PDB entry 1JNZ | X-ray diffraction, 2.50 A resolution | chains C and D of the 4 polymer chains in the assembly

# Chain C
Molecule: adenylylsulfate reductase
From: Archaeoglobus fulgidus DSM 4304
Notes: EC 1.8.99.2; fragment: a subunit
Amino-acid sequence (643 residues; numbered 2001 to 2643; the number before each row is that of its first residue):
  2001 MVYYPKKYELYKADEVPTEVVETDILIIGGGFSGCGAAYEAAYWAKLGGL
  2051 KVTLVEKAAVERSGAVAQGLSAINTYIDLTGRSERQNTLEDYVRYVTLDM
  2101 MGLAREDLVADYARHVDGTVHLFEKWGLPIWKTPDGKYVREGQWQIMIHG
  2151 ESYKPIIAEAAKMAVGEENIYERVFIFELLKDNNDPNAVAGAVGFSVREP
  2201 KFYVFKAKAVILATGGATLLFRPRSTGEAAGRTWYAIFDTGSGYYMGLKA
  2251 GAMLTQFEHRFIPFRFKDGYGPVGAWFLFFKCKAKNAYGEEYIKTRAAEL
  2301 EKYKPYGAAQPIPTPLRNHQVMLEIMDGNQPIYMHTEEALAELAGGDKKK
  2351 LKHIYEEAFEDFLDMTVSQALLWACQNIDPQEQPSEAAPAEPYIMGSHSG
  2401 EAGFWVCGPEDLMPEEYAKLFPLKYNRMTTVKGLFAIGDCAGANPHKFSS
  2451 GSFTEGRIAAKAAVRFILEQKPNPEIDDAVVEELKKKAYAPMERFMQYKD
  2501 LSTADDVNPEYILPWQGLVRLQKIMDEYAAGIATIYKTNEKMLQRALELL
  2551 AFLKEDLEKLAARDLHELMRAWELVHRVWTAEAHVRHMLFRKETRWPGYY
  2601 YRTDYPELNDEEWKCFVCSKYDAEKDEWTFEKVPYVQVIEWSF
Not modelled in the structure: 2001
Construct notes: conflict Asn2183 (Lys183 in 2648886)
Small-molecule neighbours: FAD / sulfite ion: Ile2028, Gly2029, Gly2030, Gly2031, Phe2032, Ser2033, Gly2034, Val2055, Glu2056, Lys2057, Ser2063, Gly2064, Ala2065, Val2066, Leu2070, Ser2071, Ala2072, Ile2073, Asn2074, Val2174, Phe2175, Ile2176, Ala2213, Thr2214, Gly2215, Trp2234, Tyr2235, Ala2236, Phe2238, Asp2239, Ser2242, Met2246, Arg2265, Pro2272, Met2365, Thr2366, Ser2397, His2398, Gly2438, Asp2439, Phe2448, Ser2449, Ser2450, Ser2452, His2576

# Chain D
Molecule: adenylylsulfate reductase
From: Archaeoglobus fulgidus DSM 4304
Notes: EC 1.8.99.2; fragment: b subunit
Amino-acid sequence (150 residues; row label = number of the first residue in the row):
  2701 MPSFVNPEKCDGCKALERTACEYICPNDLMTLDKEKMKAYNREPDMCWEC
  2751 YSCVKMCPQGAIDVRGYVDYSPLGGACVPMRGTSDIMWTVKYRNGKVLRF
  2801 KFAIRTTPWGSIQPFEGFPEPTEEALKSELLAGEPEIIGTSEFPQVKKKA
Not modelled in the structure: 2701
Metal / ion sites: 4Fe-4S cluster Fe site 1: Cys2710, Cys2713, Cys2721, Cys2757; 4Fe-4S cluster Fe site 2: Cys2725, Cys2747, Cys2750, Cys2753
Small-molecule neighbours:
  - 4Fe-4S cluster (SF4), molecule 1: Ser2703, Cys2725, Pro2726, Leu2729, Met2730, Asn2741, Cys2747, Trp2748, Glu2749, Cys2750, Tyr2751, Ser2752, Cys2753
  - 4Fe-4S cluster (SF4), molecule 2: Val2705, Cys2710, Asp2711, Gly2712, Cys2713, Thr2719, Ala2720, Cys2721, Leu2732, Ala2739, Cys2757, Pro2758, Gln2759, Ala2761, Ile2762

# How chain C and chain D interact
Contacting residue pairs (210):
  Val2002(C) - Asp2745(D)  hydrogen bond (backbone-side chain)
  Tyr2003(C) - Arg2742(D)  hydrogen bond
  Tyr2003(C) - Glu2743(D)
  Lys2006(C) - Asp2733(D)
  Lys2006(C) - Tyr2740(D)
  Lys2007(C) - Lys2734(D)
  Tyr2039(C) - Pro2814(D)  hydrogen bond (side chain-backbone)
  Tyr2039(C) - Phe2815(D)
  Tyr2039(C) - Phe2818(D)
  Glu2040(C) - Leu2831(D)
  Glu2040(C) - Ala2832(D)  hydrogen bond (side chain-backbone)
  Tyr2043(C) - Phe2815(D)
  Tyr2043(C) - Pro2819(D)  hydrogen bond (side chain-backbone)
  Tyr2043(C) - Glu2820(D)
  Tyr2043(C) - Pro2821(D)
  Tyr2043(C) - Ala2832(D)  hydrophobic
  Trp2044(C) - Pro2821(D)  hydrophobic
  Trp2044(C) - Ala2825(D)  hydrophobic
  Trp2044(C) - Leu2826(D)
  Trp2044(C) - Leu2830(D)
  Lys2046(C) - Glu2820(D)  salt bridge
  Lys2046(C) - Pro2821(D)
  Leu2047(C) - Pro2821(D)
  Leu2047(C) - Thr2822(D)
  Leu2047(C) - Glu2823(D)
  Leu2047(C) - Leu2826(D)  hydrophobic
  Ala2058(C) - Pro2726(D)
  Ala2059(C) - Tyr2723(D)
  Glu2061(C) - Tyr2723(D)  hydrogen bond
  Glu2061(C) - Ile2724(D)
  Glu2061(C) - Met2756(D)
  Arg2062(C) - Ile2724(D)
  Arg2062(C) - Pro2726(D)
  Arg2062(C) - Ser2752(D)
  Arg2062(C) - Lys2755(D)
  Arg2062(C) - Arg2781(D)
  Ala2065(C) - Trp2748(D)
  Ala2067(C) - Pro2726(D)  hydrophobic
  Ala2067(C) - Ser2752(D)
  Gln2068(C) - Trp2748(D)
  Gln2068(C) - Glu2749(D)
  Gln2068(C) - Cys2750(D)
  Gln2068(C) - Lys2755(D)
  Leu2079(C) - Pro2844(D)  hydrophobic
  Thr2080(C) - Gly2839(D)
  Thr2080(C) - Thr2840(D)
  Leu2089(C) - Gln2845(D)
  Leu2089(C) - Val2846(D)  hydrophobic
  Glu2090(C) - Val2846(D)
  Glu2090(C) - Lys2847(D)  hydrogen bond (side chain-backbone)
  Arg2114(C) - Glu2829(D)  salt bridge
  Arg2114(C) - Ile2838(D)
  Arg2114(C) - Phe2843(D)
  Arg2114(C) - Pro2844(D)
  His2115(C) - Glu2829(D)  hydrogen bond (side chain-backbone)
  His2115(C) - Leu2831(D)
  His2115(C) - Glu2834(D)  salt bridge
  His2115(C) - Phe2843(D)
  Gly2118(C) - Ile2837(D)
  Gly2118(C) - Ile2838(D)
  His2121(C) - Ile2837(D)  hydrogen bond (side chain-backbone)
  His2121(C) - Ile2838(D)
  Leu2122(C) - Phe2818(D)  hydrophobic
  Lys2125(C) - Glu2816(D)  salt bridge
  Trp2126(C) - Arg2805(D)  hydrogen bond (backbone-side chain)
  Trp2126(C) - Thr2807(D)  hydrogen bond (backbone-side chain)
  Trp2126(C) - Ile2812(D)  hydrophobic
  Gly2127(C) - Arg2805(D)
  Gly2127(C) - Thr2806(D)  hydrogen bond (backbone-backbone)
  Gly2127(C) - Thr2807(D)
  Pro2129(C) - Ile2804(D)
  Pro2129(C) - Arg2805(D)
  Pro2129(C) - Thr2806(D)
  His2149(C) - Ala2803(D)
  Glu2151(C) - Lys2755(D)  salt bridge
  Glu2151(C) - Arg2781(D)  salt bridge
  Glu2151(C) - Ile2786(D)
  Glu2151(C) - Ile2804(D)
  Ser2152(C) - Arg2781(D)  hydrogen bond
  Ser2152(C) - Ile2804(D)
  Ser2152(C) - Trp2809(D)
  Pro2155(C) - Trp2809(D)  hydrophobic
  Ile2156(C) - Ile2804(D)
  Ile2156(C) - Ile2812(D)
  Glu2159(C) - Arg2805(D)  salt bridge
  Glu2159(C) - Trp2809(D)
  Glu2159(C) - Gly2810(D)  hydrogen bond (side chain-backbone)
  Glu2159(C) - Ser2811(D)  hydrogen bond (side chain-backbone)
  Glu2159(C) - Ile2812(D)  hydrogen bond (side chain-backbone)
  Ala2160(C) - Ile2812(D)
  Met2163(C) - Ile2812(D)
  Met2163(C) - Pro2814(D)
  Ala2164(C) - Phe2815(D)  hydrophobic
  Arg2173(C) - Glu2722(D)  hydrogen bond (side chain-backbone)
  Arg2173(C) - Tyr2723(D)  hydrogen bond (side chain-backbone)
  Arg2173(C) - Ile2724(D)
  Arg2173(C) - Cys2725(D)  hydrogen bond (side chain-backbone)
  Arg2173(C) - Asp2728(D)  salt bridge
  Arg2198(C) - Glu2722(D)  salt bridge
  Arg2198(C) - Asp2728(D)  salt bridge
  Ser2225(C) - Asp2769(D)
  Thr2226(C) - Asp2769(D)
  Gly2227(C) - Asp2745(D)
  Gly2227(C) - Asp2769(D)  hydrogen bond (backbone-side chain)
  Glu2228(C) - Pro2702(D)
  Glu2228(C) - Asp2745(D)
  Glu2228(C) - Arg2765(D)  salt bridge
  Glu2228(C) - Tyr2767(D)
  Glu2228(C) - Val2768(D)  hydrogen bond (side chain-backbone)
  Glu2228(C) - Asp2769(D)  hydrogen bond (backbone-side chain)
  Ala2229(C) - Tyr2767(D)  hydrophobic
  Ala2229(C) - Asp2769(D)  hydrogen bond (backbone-side chain)
  Ala2229(C) - Tyr2770(D)  hydrophobic
  Ala2230(C) - Asp2745(D)
  Gly2231(C) - Asp2745(D)  hydrogen bond (backbone-backbone)
  Gly2231(C) - Cys2747(D)
  Gly2231(C) - Trp2748(D)
  Gly2231(C) - Tyr2767(D)
  Arg2232(C) - Trp2748(D)  hydrogen bond (side chain-backbone)
  Arg2232(C) - Tyr2767(D)  hydrogen bond
  Arg2232(C) - Tyr2770(D)
  Thr2233(C) - Trp2748(D)  hydrogen bond (backbone-side chain)
  Trp2234(C) - Trp2748(D)
  Tyr2235(C) - Trp2748(D)  hydrogen bond (backbone-side chain)
  Ala2236(C) - Trp2748(D)  hydrophobic
  Ile2237(C) - Asn2727(D)
  Ile2237(C) - Met2746(D)
  Ile2237(C) - Trp2748(D)  hydrophobic
  Phe2238(C) - Pro2726(D)  hydrophobic
  Phe2238(C) - Asn2727(D)
  Phe2238(C) - Trp2748(D)  hydrophobic
  Asp2268(C) - Tyr2770(D)
  Gly2269(C) - Tyr2770(D)
  Tyr2355(C) - Lys2796(D)
  Tyr2355(C) - Leu2798(D)
  Glu2356(C) - Phe2800(D)
  Glu2356(C) - Phe2802(D)
  Phe2359(C) - Tyr2792(D)
  Phe2359(C) - Leu2798(D)  hydrophobic
  Phe2359(C) - Phe2800(D)  hydrophobic
  Glu2360(C) - Phe2802(D)
  Leu2363(C) - Trp2788(D)
  Leu2363(C) - Phe2802(D)  hydrophobic
  Asp2364(C) - Phe2802(D)
  Val2367(C) - Tyr2751(D)  hydrophobic
  Val2367(C) - Cys2777(D)  hydrophobic
  Val2367(C) - Trp2788(D)  hydrophobic
  Ser2368(C) - Trp2748(D)
  Ser2368(C) - Glu2749(D)  hydrogen bond
  Ser2368(C) - Tyr2767(D)
  Ala2370(C) - Cys2777(D)
  Leu2371(C) - Glu2749(D)
  Leu2371(C) - Tyr2751(D)
  Leu2371(C) - Val2764(D)  hydrophobic
  Leu2371(C) - Gly2766(D)
  Leu2371(C) - Gly2775(D)
  Leu2371(C) - Ala2776(D)  hydrophobic
  Leu2371(C) - Cys2777(D)
  Leu2372(C) - Tyr2770(D)  hydrophobic
  Trp2373(C) - Tyr2792(D)
  Ala2374(C) - Lys2791(D)
  Ala2374(C) - Tyr2792(D)
  Ala2374(C) - Arg2793(D)  hydrogen bond (backbone-backbone)
  Cys2375(C) - Pro2772(D)  hydrogen bond (side chain-backbone)
  Cys2375(C) - Gly2775(D)
  Cys2375(C) - Arg2793(D)
  Gln2376(C) - Tyr2770(D)  hydrogen bond (side chain-backbone)
  Gln2376(C) - Pro2772(D)
  Asn2377(C) - Tyr2792(D)
  Asn2377(C) - Arg2793(D)  hydrogen bond (side chain-backbone)
  Asn2377(C) - Asn2794(D)  hydrogen bond (side chain-backbone)
  Ile2378(C) - Tyr2792(D)  hydrogen bond (backbone-side chain)
  Asp2379(C) - Tyr2792(D)
  Asp2379(C) - Lys2796(D)  salt bridge
  Pro2380(C) - Tyr2792(D)
  Pro2409(C) - Glu2829(D)
  Glu2410(C) - Glu2829(D)
  Asp2411(C) - Glu2829(D)
  Asp2411(C) - Lys2848(D)  hydrogen bond (backbone-side chain)
  Leu2412(C) - Val2846(D)  hydrophobic
  Arg2457(C) - Leu2831(D)
  Arg2457(C) - Ala2832(D)  hydrogen bond (side chain-backbone)
  Arg2457(C) - Ile2837(D)
  Lys2461(C) - Ala2825(D)  hydrogen bond (side chain-backbone)
  Lys2461(C) - Leu2826(D)
  Lys2461(C) - Ser2828(D)  hydrogen bond (side chain-backbone)
  Lys2461(C) - Leu2830(D)  hydrogen bond (side chain-backbone)
  Arg2465(C) - Leu2826(D)
  Arg2465(C) - Lys2827(D)
  Leu2468(C) - Glu2823(D)
  Leu2468(C) - Leu2826(D)  hydrophobic
  Asp2564(C) - Arg2742(D)  salt bridge
  His2566(C) - Asn2727(D)
  His2566(C) - Asp2728(D)  salt bridge
  His2566(C) - Arg2742(D)
  His2566(C) - Glu2743(D)  salt bridge
  Met2569(C) - Asp2728(D)
  Arg2570(C) - Asn2727(D)  hydrogen bond (side chain-backbone)
  Arg2570(C) - Leu2729(D)
  Arg2570(C) - Glu2743(D)  salt bridge
  Arg2570(C) - Met2746(D)
  Gln2637(C) - Lys2849(D)
  Val2638(C) - Lys2848(D)
  Val2638(C) - Lys2849(D)  hydrogen bond (backbone-backbone)
  Ile2639(C) - Val2846(D)  hydrophobic
  Ile2639(C) - Lys2847(D)
  Ile2639(C) - Lys2849(D)
  Glu2640(C) - Lys2847(D)  hydrogen bond (backbone-backbone)
  Glu2640(C) - Lys2848(D)
  Glu2640(C) - Lys2849(D)
Other interface residues (no listed pair), chain C (109 interface residues in all): Ala2042, Ser2063, Gly2064, Arg2082, Ala2110, Asp2117, Glu2124, Glu2172, Val2197, Leu2219, Gln2381, Asn2426, Ile2458, Val2464, Glu2469, Leu2518, Arg2577
Other interface residues (no listed pair), chain D (87 interface residues in all): Pro2744, Ser2771, Val2790

# Summary
109 residues of chain C face 87 of chain D across their interface, with 43 hydrogen bonds and 16 salt bridges.
Polar contacts include Lys2046(C)-Glu2820(D), Arg2114(C)-Glu2829(D) and His2115(C)-Glu2834(D). Bound to chain
C: FAD / sulfite ion. Ligands of chain D: 4Fe-4S cluster.
Here chain C is adenylylsulfate reductase and chain D is adenylylsulfate reductase, both from Archaeoglobus
fulgidus DSM 4304. Entry 1JNZ (Structure of adenylylsulfate reductase from the hyperthermophilic Archaeoglobus
fulgidus at 1.6 resolution) was determined by X-ray diffraction (same publication as 1JNR).
